Entry 3LZG (X-ray diffraction, 2.60 A resolution); this record covers chains C and F of the 6 polymer chains in the assembly.

Chain C:
Molecule: Hemagglutinin, HA1 SUBUNIT
Source organism: Influenza A virus
Notes: fragment: Ectodomain HA1, residues 18-344
Reference sequence: C3W5S1 (C3W5S1_I09A0); the construct lacks a stretch of the UniProt sequence, so the offset changes along the chain: 11-55 = UniProt 18-62; 56-83 = UniProt 64-91; 84-90 = UniProt 93-99; 91-116 = UniProt 101-126; 3 more segments
Amino-acid sequence (329 residues; row label = number of the first residue in the row; a row labelled like 116A-116C holds insertion residues (116A, then the next letters in order)):
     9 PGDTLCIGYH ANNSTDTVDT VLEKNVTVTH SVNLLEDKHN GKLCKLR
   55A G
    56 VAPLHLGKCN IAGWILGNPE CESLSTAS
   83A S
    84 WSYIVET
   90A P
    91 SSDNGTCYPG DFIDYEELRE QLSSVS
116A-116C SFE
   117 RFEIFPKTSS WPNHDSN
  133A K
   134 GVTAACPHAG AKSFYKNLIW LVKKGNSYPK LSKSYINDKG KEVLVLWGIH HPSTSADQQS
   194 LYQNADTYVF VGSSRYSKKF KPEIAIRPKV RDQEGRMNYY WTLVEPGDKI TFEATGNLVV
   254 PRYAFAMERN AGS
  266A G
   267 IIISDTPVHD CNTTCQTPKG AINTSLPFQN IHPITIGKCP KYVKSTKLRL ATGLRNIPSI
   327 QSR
Unresolved in the structure: 9-10, 326-329
Construct notes: expression tag (9-10)
Disulfide bonds: Cys52-Cys277, Cys64-Cys76, Cys97-Cys139, Cys281-Cys305
Covalently attached groups: N-acetylglucosamine (NAG) linked to Asn94

Chain F:
Molecule: Hemagglutinin, HA2 SUBUNIT
Source organism: Influenza A virus
Notes: fragment: Ectodomain HA2, residues 345-520
Reference sequence: C3W5S1 (C3W5S1_I09A0); residues 1-174 here correspond to UniProt positions 345-518 (UniProt number = residue number + 344)
Amino-acid sequence (177 residues; row label = number of the first residue in the row):
     1 GLFGAIAGFI EGGWTGMVDG WYGYHHQNEQ GSGYAADLKS TQNAIDEITN KVNSVIEKMN
    61 TQFTAVGKEF NHLEKRIENL NKKVDDGFLD IWTYNAELLV LLENERTLDY HDSNVKNLYE
   121 KVRSQLKNNA KEIGNGCFEF YHKCDNTCME SVKNGTYDYP KYSEEAKLNR EEIDSGR
Unresolved in the structure: 172-177
Construct notes: expression tag (175-177)
Disulfide bonds: Cys144-Cys148

Chain C / chain F interface:
Contacting residue pairs (14):
  Asp104(C) - Leu73(F)
  Glu106(C) - Arg76(F)
  Glu107(C) - His72(F)
  Glu107(C) - Leu73(F)
  Glu107(C) - Glu74(F)  hydrogen bond (side chain-backbone)
  Glu107(C) - Lys75(F)  hydrogen bond (side chain-backbone)
  Glu107(C) - Arg76(F)  salt bridge
  Glu110(C) - Lys75(F)
  Glu110(C) - Arg76(F)
  Glu110(C) - Asn79(F)  hydrogen bond
  Gln111(C) - His72(F)  hydrogen bond (side chain-backbone)
  Arg208(C) - His72(F)
  Trp234(C) - Leu73(F)  hydrophobic
  Lys307(C) - Asp90(F)  salt bridge
Also at the interface, not in a pair above, chain C (10 interface residues in all): Ala264, Phe294
Also at the interface, not in a pair above, chain F (9 interface residues in all): Gly87, Tyr94

Summary:
10 residues of chain C and 9 residues of chain F are in contact, with 4 hydrogen bonds and 2 salt bridges.
Among the polar pairs are Glu107(C)-Arg76(F), Lys307(C)-Asp90(F) and Glu107(C)-Glu74(F). N-acetylglucosamine
is covalently linked to Asn94(C).
Here chain C is Hemagglutinin, HA1 SUBUNIT and chain F is Hemagglutinin, HA2 SUBUNIT, both from Influenza A
virus. Entry 3LZG (Crystal structure of a 2009 H1N1 influenza virus hemagglutinin) was determined by X-ray
diffraction (same publication as 3LZF).
